Entry 6X67 (electron microscopy, 3.47 A resolution); this record covers chains C and F of the 8 polymer chains in the assembly.

[Chain C]
Molecule: Transposase
Organism: Trichoplusia ni
UniProt: Q283G1 (Q283G1_TRINI); numbering as in UniProt (aligned over 1-594)
Sequence (594 residues; row label = number of the first residue in the row):
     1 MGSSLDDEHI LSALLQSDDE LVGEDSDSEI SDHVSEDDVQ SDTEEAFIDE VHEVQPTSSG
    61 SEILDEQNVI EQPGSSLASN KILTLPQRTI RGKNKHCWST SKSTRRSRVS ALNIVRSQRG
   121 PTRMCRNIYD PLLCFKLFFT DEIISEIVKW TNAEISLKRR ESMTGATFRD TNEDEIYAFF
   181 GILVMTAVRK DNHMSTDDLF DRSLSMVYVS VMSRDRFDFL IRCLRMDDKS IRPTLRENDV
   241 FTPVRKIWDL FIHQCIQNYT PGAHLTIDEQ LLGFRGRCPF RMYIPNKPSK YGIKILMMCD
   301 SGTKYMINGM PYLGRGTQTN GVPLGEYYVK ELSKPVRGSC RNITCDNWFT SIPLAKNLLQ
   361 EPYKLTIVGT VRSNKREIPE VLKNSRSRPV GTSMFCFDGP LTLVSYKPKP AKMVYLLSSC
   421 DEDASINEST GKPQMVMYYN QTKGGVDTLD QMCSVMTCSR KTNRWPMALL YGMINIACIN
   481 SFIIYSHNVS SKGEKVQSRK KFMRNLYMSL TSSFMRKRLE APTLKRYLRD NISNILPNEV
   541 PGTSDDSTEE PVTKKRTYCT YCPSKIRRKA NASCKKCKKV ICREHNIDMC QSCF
Not modelled in the structure: 1-116
Sequence notes: variant Lys500 (Glu in Q283G1)
Bound ions: Ca2+ site 1: Asp197, Asp218; Ca2+ site 2: Asp268, Asp346 (shared with 1 residue of chain K); Zn2+ site 1: Cys559, Cys562, Cys582, His585; Zn2+ site 2: Cys574, Cys577, Cys590, Cys593
Reported in the primary citation:
  - catalytic residues: Asp268, Asp346, Asp447
  - Ca2+ coordination: Asp197, Asp218, Asp268, Asp346
  - binding site for the 47-nt DNA strand: Arg372
  - binding site for the 47-nt DNA strand (chain F): Arg376
  - mutagenesis - R372A/K375A: decreased catalytic activity on flanking target DNA (citing earlier work)

[Chain F]
Molecule: 47-nt DNA strand
Sequence (47 nucleotides; row label = number of the first residue in the row; numbers below 1 keep their minus sign (DC-35 is residue -35)):
   -35 CATGCGTCAA TTTTACGCAG ACTATCTTTC TAGGGTTAAG ACTGTGC
Bound ions: Ca2+: DT0 (shared with 2 residues of chain D)

[How chain C and chain F interact]
Pairs across the interface - 52 pairs, chain C then chain F:
  Ala166(C) - DA-15(F)  sugar contact
  Ala166(C) - DC-14(F)  phosphate contact
  Arg202(C) - DA-12(F)  salt bridge to the phosphate
  Ser213(C) - DC-14(F)  sugar contact
  Ser213(C) - DT-13(F)  phosphate contact
  Arg214(C) - DA-12(F)  salt bridge to the phosphate
  Asp215(C) - DT-13(F)  base contact
  Phe274(C) - DA-4(F)  phosphate contact
  Arg275(C) - DT-5(F)  sugar contact
  Arg275(C) - DA-4(F)  hydrogen bond to the phosphate
  Arg275(C) - DG-3(F)  hydrogen bond to the base
  Gly276(C) - DT-5(F)  phosphate contact
  Met282(C) - DG4(F)  base contact
  Tyr283(C) - DA3(F)  stacking on the base
  Tyr283(C) - DG4(F)  base contact
  Pro285(C) - DG4(F)  base contact
  Tyr291(C) - DA3(F)  hydrogen bond to the base
  Tyr312(C) - DA5(F)  hydrogen bond to the phosphate
  Arg315(C) - DA5(F)  salt bridge to the phosphate
  Pro323(C) - DT7(F)  phosphate contact
  Leu324(C) - DC6(F)  sugar contact
  Leu324(C) - DT7(F)  phosphate contact
  Asn374(C) - DG8(F)  sugar contact
  Lys375(C) - DG8(F)  salt bridge to the phosphate
  Arg376(C) - DG8(F)  sugar contact
  Arg376(C) - DT9(F)  salt bridge to the phosphate
  Lys461(C) - DT-5(F)  hydrogen bond to the sugar
  Lys461(C) - DA-4(F)  phosphate contact
  Thr462(C) - DT-5(F)  sugar contact
  Thr462(C) - DA-4(F)  phosphate contact
  Asn463(C) - DT-5(F)  sugar contact
  Arg518(C) - DC-14(F)  salt bridge to the phosphate
  Ala521(C) - DA-15(F)  sugar contact
  Thr523(C) - DG-16(F)  base contact
  Thr523(C) - DA-15(F)  sugar contact
  Leu524(C) - DA-15(F)  phosphate contact
  Leu524(C) - DC-14(F)  phosphate contact
  Lys525(C) - DA-15(F)  base contact
  Lys525(C) - DC-14(F)  sugar contact
  Tyr527(C) - DT-13(F)  phosphate contact
  Leu528(C) - DC-14(F)  sugar contact
  Ile566(C) - DC-20(F)  base contact
  Arg567(C) - DC-20(F)  hydrogen bond to the base
  Arg567(C) - DG-19(F)  hydrogen bond to the base
  Arg567(C) - DC-18(F)  base contact
  Arg568(C) - DT-22(F)  sugar contact
  Arg568(C) - DA-21(F)  salt bridge to the phosphate
  Asn571(C) - DT-23(F)  hydrogen bond to the phosphate
  Cys582(C) - DT-22(F)  phosphate contact
  Arg583(C) - DT-23(F)  phosphate contact
  Arg583(C) - DT-22(F)  hydrogen bond to the phosphate
  Glu584(C) - DT-22(F)  hydrogen bond to the phosphate
Also at the interface, not in a pair above, chain C (43 interface residues in all): Thr167, His193, Arg277, Ile284, Lys290, Gly314, Arg460
Also at the interface, not in a pair above, chain F (24 interface residues in all): DT-11, DG-1, DT0

[Overview]
Chain C and chain F form an interface of 43 and 24 residues respectively; the contacts include 10 hydrogen
bonds, 7 salt bridges and 1 aromatic stacking contact. Polar pairs include Arg275(C)-DG-3(F), Tyr291(C)-DA3(F)
and Arg567(C)-DC-20(F). The paper reports catalytic residues Asp268(C), Asp346(C) and Asp447(C); R372A/K375A
of chain C reduce catalytic activity on flanking target DNA.
Chain C is Transposase (Trichoplusia ni) and chain F is a 47-nt DNA strand; the structure, Cryo-EM structure
of piggyBac transposase strand transfer complex (STC), was determined by electron microscopy (same publication
as 6X68).
